6DE7 - chains G and L of the 6 polymer chains in the assembly; structure by X-ray diffraction, 4.12 A resolution (low resolution: residue-level contacts below are approximate; hydrogen-bond / salt-bridge calls are withheld).

# Chain G
Name: Envelope glycoprotein gp160
Source organism: Human immunodeficiency virus 1
UniProtKB: Q2N0S6 (Q2N0S6_9HIV1); the construct lacks a stretch of the UniProt sequence and is renumbered around it, so the offset changes along the chain: 31-141 = UniProt 30-140; 150-185 = UniProt 141-176; 188-309 = UniProt 187-308; 312-321 = UniProt 309-318; 3 more segments
Chain sequence (483 residues; each row starts with the number of its first residue; note: 13 numbers in that range are skipped by the numbering (no residue carries them; nothing is unmodelled there); a row labelled like 185A-185J holds insertion residues (185A, then the next letters in order)):
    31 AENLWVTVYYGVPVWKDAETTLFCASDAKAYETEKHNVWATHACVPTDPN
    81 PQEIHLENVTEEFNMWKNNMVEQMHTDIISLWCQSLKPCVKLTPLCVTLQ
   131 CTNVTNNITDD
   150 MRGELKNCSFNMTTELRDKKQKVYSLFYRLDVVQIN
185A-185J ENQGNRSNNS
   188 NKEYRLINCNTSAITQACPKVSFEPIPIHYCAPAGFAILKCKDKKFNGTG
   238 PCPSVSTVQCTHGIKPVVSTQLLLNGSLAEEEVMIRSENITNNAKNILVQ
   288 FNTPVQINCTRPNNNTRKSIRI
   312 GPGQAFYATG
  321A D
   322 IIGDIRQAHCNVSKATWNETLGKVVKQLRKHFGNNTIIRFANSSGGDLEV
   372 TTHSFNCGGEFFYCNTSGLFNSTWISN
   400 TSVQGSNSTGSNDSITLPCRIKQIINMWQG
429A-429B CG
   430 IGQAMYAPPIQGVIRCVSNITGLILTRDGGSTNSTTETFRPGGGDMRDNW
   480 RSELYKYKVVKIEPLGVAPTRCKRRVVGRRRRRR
Disordered / not traced: 31, 185A-185J, 400-410, 506-513
Construct notes: engineered mutation Cys-113 (Asp112 in Q2N0S6), Asn-332 (Thr330 in Q2N0S6), Gly-429B (Arg426 in Q2N0S6), Cys-501 (Ala498 in Q2N0S6), Arg-509 (Glu506 in Q2N0S6), Arg-510 (Lys507 in Q2N0S6), Arg-512 (Ala509 in Q2N0S6), Arg-513 (Val510 in Q2N0S6); insertion (429, 429A)
Cystine bridges: Cys-54/Cys-74, Cys-113/Cys-429A, Cys-119/Cys-205, Cys-126/Cys-196, Cys-131/Cys-157, Cys-218/Cys-247, Cys-228/Cys-239, Cys-296/Cys-331, Cys-378/Cys-445, Cys-385/Cys-418
Covalently attached groups: glycan linked to Asn-88, Asn-332; N-acetylglucosamine (NAG) linked to Asn-133, Asn-137, Asn-156, Asn-160, Asn-197, Asn-234, Asn-262, Asn-276, Asn-295, Asn-301, Asn-339, Asn-355, Asn-363, Asn-386, Asn-392, Asn-448
From the paper describing this entry:
  - mutagenesis - D113C: decreased binding to PG16, PGT145 and 35O22
  - conformationally variable residues (side-chain flip): Trp-112, Met-426, Trp-427

# Chain L
Name: PGT122 Light Chain
Source organism: Homo sapiens
Chain sequence (213 residues; row label = number of the first residue in the row; note: 1 number in that range is skipped by the numbering (no residue carries it; nothing is unmodelled there); a row labelled like 67A-67C holds insertion residues (67A, then the next letters in order)):
     6 APTF
    11 VSVAPGQTARITCGEESLGSRSVIWYQQRPGQAPSLIIYNNNDRPSGIPD
    61 RFSGSPG
67A-67C STF
    68 GTTATLTITSVEAGDEADYYCHIWDSRR
95A-95C PTN
    96 WVFGEGTTLIVLSQPKAAPSVTLFPPSSEELQANKATLVCLISDFYPGAV
   146 TVAWKADSSPVKAGVETTTPSKQSNNKYAASSYLSLTPEQWKSHKSYSCQ
   196 VTHEGSTVEKTVAPTECS
Disordered / not traced: 6-7, 211-213
Cystine bridges: Cys-23/Cys-88, Cys-135/Cys-194

# How chain G and chain L interact
Residue-residue contacts (14):
  Thr-135(G) / Arg-94(L)
  Asn-136(G) / Ser-93(L)
  Asn-136(G) / Arg-94(L)
  Asn-137(G) / Arg-94(L)
  Asn-137(G) / Arg-95(L)
  Asn-137(G) / Pro-95A(L)
  Ile-322(G) / Arg-94(L)
  Gly-324(G) / Leu-28(L)
  Gly-324(G) / Phe-67C(L)
  Gly-324(G) / Arg-94(L)
  Asp-325(G) / Gly-29(L)
  Asp-325(G) / Ser-30(L)
  Asp-325(G) / Ser-93(L)
  Ile-326(G) / Arg-94(L)
Also at the interface, not in a pair above, chain G (8 interface residues in all): Ile-323

# In short
Chain G and chain L each contribute 8 residues to their interface. Covalently linked N-acetylglucosamine: at
Asn-88(G), Asn-133(G), Asn-137(G), Asn-156(G), Asn-160(G) and Asn-197(G) and 12 more. From the paper: D113C of
chain G reduces binding to PG16, PGT145 and 35O22; conformational variability at Trp-112(G), Met-426(G) and
Trp-427(G).
Chain G is Envelope glycoprotein gp160 (Human immunodeficiency virus 1) and chain L is PGT122 Light Chain
(Homo sapiens); the structure, Crystal Structure at 4.3 A Resolution of Glycosylated HIV-1 Clade A BG505
SOSIP.664 Prefusion Env Trimer ..., was determined by X-ray diffraction.
